Entry 8HRY (electron microscopy, 3.11 A resolution); this record covers chains H and L of the 4 polymer chains in the assembly.

Chain H:
Protein: Fab heavy chain from antibody IgG clone number YN9016
Organism: Ondatra zibethicus
Notes: antibody fragment or engineered binder
Sequence (236 residues; row label = number of the first residue in the row):
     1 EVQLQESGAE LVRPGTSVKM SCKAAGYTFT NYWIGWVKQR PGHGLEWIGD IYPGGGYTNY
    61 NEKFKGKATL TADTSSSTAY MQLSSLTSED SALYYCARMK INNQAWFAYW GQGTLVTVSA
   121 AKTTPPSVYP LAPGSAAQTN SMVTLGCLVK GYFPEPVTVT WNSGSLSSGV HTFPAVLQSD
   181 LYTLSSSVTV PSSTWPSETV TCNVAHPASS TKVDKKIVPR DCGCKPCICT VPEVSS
Not modelled in the structure: 221-236
Cystine bridges: C22-C96, C147-C202

Chain L:
Protein: Fab light chain from antibody IgG clone number YN9016
Organism: Ondatra zibethicus
Notes: antibody fragment or engineered binder
Sequence (214 residues; row label = number of the first residue in the row):
     1 DIVMTQSPAS LSASVGETVT ITCRASENIY SYLTWYQQKQ GKSPQLLVYN AKTLAEGVPS
    61 RFSGSGSGTQ FSLKINSLQP EDFGSYYCQH HYGTPFTFGT GTKLEIKRAD AAPTVSIFPP
   121 SSEQLTSGGA SVVCFLNNFY PKDINVKWKI DGSERQNGVL NSWTDQDSKD STYSMSSTLT
   181 LTKDEYERHN SYTCEATHKT STSPIVKSFN RNEC
Not modelled in the structure: 214
Cystine bridges: C134-C194

How chain H and chain L interact:
Residue-residue contacts (60; chain H residue first):
  Q39(H) with Q38(L), hydrogen bond
  L45(H) with Y87(L), hydrophobic; F98(L)
  W47(H) with T94(L); P95(L); F96(L)
  N59(H) with T94(L)
  N61(H) with P95(L)
  Y95(H) with Q38(L); K42(L); S43(L); P44(L)
  Q104(H) with N50(L)
  A105(H) with Q89(L), hydrogen bond (backbone-side chain); H91(L); F96(L), hydrophobic
  W106(H) with T34(L); Y36(L); L46(L), hydrophobic; Y49(L), hydrophobic; H91(L)
  F107(H) with Y36(L), hydrogen bond (backbone-side chain); L46(L); Q89(L)
  W110(H) with P44(L)
  G111(H) with S43(L)
  V128(H) with E123(L)
  Y129(H) with E123(L); Q124(L); S127(L), hydrogen bond
  P130(H) with S121(L); E123(L)
  L131(H) with F118(L), hydrophobic
  A132(H) with F118(L); P119(L)
  P133(H) with F118(L)
  S135(H) with E213(L), hydrogen bond
  T144(H) with S116(L); F118(L)
  H171(H) with N137(L); N138(L); S174(L), hydrogen bond
  T172(H) with T164(L)
  F173(H) with F135(L), hydrophobic; S162(L); T164(L); S174(L); M175(L); S176(L)
  P174(H) with S162(L), hydrogen bond (backbone-side chain); W163(L)
  Q178(H) with L160(L); T180(L)
  S185(H) with F135(L); S176(L), hydrogen bond
  S187(H) with F135(L); N137(L), hydrogen bond
  K215(H) with E123(L), salt bridge
  R220(H) with P119(L); P120(L), hydrogen bond (side chain-backbone)
Interface residues without a listed pair, chain H (40 interface residues in all): V37, G44, E46, A108, G134, L145, G146, L148, K150, V176, S186
Interface residues without a listed pair, chain L (40 interface residues in all): G99, S122, S131, V133

Summary:
The chain H/chain L interface involves 40 residues from each chain; the contacts include 10 hydrogen bonds and
1 salt bridge. Polar pairs include K215(H)-E123(L), Q39(H)-Q38(L) and A105(H)-Q89(L).
Here chain H is Fab heavy chain from antibody IgG clone number YN9016 and chain L is Fab light chain from
antibody IgG clone number YN9016, both from Ondatra zibethicus. Entry 8HRY (Cryo-EM structure of human
NTCP-myr-preS1-YN9016Fab complex) was determined by electron microscopy (same publication as 8HRX).
